Entry 3ITH (X-ray diffraction, 2.80 A resolution); this record covers chains A and B.

# Chain A
Name: Reverse transcriptase/ribonuclease H
Organism: Human immunodeficiency virus
Notes: EC 2.7.7.49, 2.7.7.7, 3.1.26.4
UniProtKB: P03366 (POL_HV1B1); residues 1-560 here correspond to UniProt positions 600-1159 (UniProt number = residue number + 599)
Chain sequence (560 residues; row label = number of the first residue in the row):
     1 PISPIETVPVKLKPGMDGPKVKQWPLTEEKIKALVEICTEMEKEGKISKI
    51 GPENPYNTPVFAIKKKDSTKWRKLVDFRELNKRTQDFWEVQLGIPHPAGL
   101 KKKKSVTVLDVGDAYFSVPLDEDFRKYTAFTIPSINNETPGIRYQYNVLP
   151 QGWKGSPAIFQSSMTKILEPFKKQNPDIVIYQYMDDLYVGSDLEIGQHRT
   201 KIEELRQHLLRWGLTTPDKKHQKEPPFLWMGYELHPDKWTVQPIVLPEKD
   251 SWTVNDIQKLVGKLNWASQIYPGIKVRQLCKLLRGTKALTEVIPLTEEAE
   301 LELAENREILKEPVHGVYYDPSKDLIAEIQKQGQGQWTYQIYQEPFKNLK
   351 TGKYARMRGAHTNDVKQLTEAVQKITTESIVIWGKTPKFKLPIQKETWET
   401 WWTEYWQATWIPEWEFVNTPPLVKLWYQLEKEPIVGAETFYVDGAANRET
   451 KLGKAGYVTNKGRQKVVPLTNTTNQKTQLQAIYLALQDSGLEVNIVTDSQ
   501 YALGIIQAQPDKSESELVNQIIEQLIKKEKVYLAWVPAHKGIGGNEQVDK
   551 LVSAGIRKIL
Disordered / not traced: 557-560
Small-molecule neighbours: EDM (6-ethenyl-N,N-dimethyl-2-(methylsulfonyl)pyrimidin-4-amine): Tyr-183, Met-184, Met-230, Gly-231, Gln-242, Ile-244, Lys-259, Gly-262, Lys-263, Trp-266
Curated features (UniProtKB/Swiss-Prot):
  - region: Phe-227 to His-235 (RT 'primer grip')
  - motif: Trp-398 to Trp-414 (Tryptophan repeat motif)
  - binding site (Mg(2+)): Asp-110, Asp-185, Asp-186, Asp-443, Asp-498, Asp-549
  - site: Trp-401 (Essential for RT p66/p51 heterodimerization), Trp-414 (Essential for RT p66/p51 heterodimerization), Phe-440, Tyr-441 (Cleavage), Leu-560 (Cleavage)

# Chain B
Name: p51 RT
Organism: Human immunodeficiency virus
UniProtKB: P03366 (POL_HV1B1); residues 1-427 here correspond to UniProt positions 600-1026 (UniProt number = residue number + 599)
Chain sequence (427 residues; each row starts with the number of its first residue):
     1 PISPIETVPVKLKPGMDGPKVKQWPLTEEKIKALVEICTEMEKEGKISKI
    51 GPENPYNTPVFAIKKKDSTKWRKLVDFRELNKRTQDFWEVQLGIPHPAGL
   101 KKKKSVTVLDVGDAYFSVPLDEDFRKYTAFTIPSINNETPGIRYQYNVLP
   151 QGWKGSPAIFQSSMTKILEPFKKQNPDIVIYQYMDDLYVGSDLEIGQHRT
   201 KIEELRQHLLRWGLTTPDKKHQKEPPFLWMGYELHPDKWTVQPIVLPEKD
   251 SWTVNDIQKLVGKLNWASQIYPGIKVRQLCKLLRGTKALTEVIPLTEEAE
   301 LELAENREILKEPVHGVYYDPSKDLIAEIQKQGQGQWTYQIYQEPFKNLK
   351 TGKYARMRGAHTNDVKQLTEAVQKITTESIVIWGKTPKFKLPIQKETWET
   401 WWTEYWQATWIPEWEFVNTPPLVKLWY
Disordered / not traced: 219-230
Curated features (UniProtKB/Swiss-Prot):
  - region: Phe-227 to His-235 (RT 'primer grip')
  - motif: Trp-398 to Trp-414 (Tryptophan repeat motif)
  - binding site (Mg(2+)): Asp-110, Asp-185, Asp-186
  - site (Essential for RT p66/p51 heterodimerization): Trp-401, Trp-414

# How chain A and chain B interact
Pairs across the interface (111):
  Val-8(A) / Glu-53(B)
  Pro-9(A) / Glu-53(B)
  Lys-11(A) / Glu-53(B)
  Gln-85(A) / Glu-53(B)  hydrogen bond (side chain-backbone)
  Asp-86(A) / Lys-20(B)  salt bridge
  Asp-86(A) / Pro-55(B)
  Phe-87(A) / Pro-52(B)
  Trp-88(A) / Lys-20(B)
  Trp-88(A) / Val-21(B)
  Trp-88(A) / Pro-52(B)  hydrogen bond (backbone-backbone)
  Trp-88(A) / Asn-54(B)
  Trp-88(A) / Pro-55(B)
  Trp-88(A) / Asn-57(B)
  Trp-88(A) / Thr-131(B)
  Trp-88(A) / Arg-143(B)
  Val-90(A) / Thr-131(B)
  Val-90(A) / Gly-141(B)  hydrogen bond (backbone-backbone)
  Val-90(A) / Arg-143(B)
  Gln-91(A) / Ser-134(B)  hydrogen bond
  Gln-91(A) / Asn-137(B)
  Gln-91(A) / Thr-139(B)
  Gln-91(A) / Pro-140(B)
  Gln-91(A) / Gly-141(B)
  Leu-92(A) / Gln-23(B)
  Leu-92(A) / Pro-25(B)  hydrophobic
  Leu-92(A) / Asn-137(B)  hydrogen bond (backbone-side chain)
  Gly-93(A) / Asn-137(B)  hydrogen bond (backbone-side chain)
  Ile-94(A) / Asn-137(B)
  Pro-95(A) / Asn-136(B)
  Pro-95(A) / Asn-137(B)
  His-96(A) / Asn-136(B)  hydrogen bond (backbone-side chain)
  Ala-158(A) / Pro-52(B)
  Gln-161(A) / Pro-140(B)
  Ser-162(A) / Pro-52(B)
  Thr-165(A) / Pro-140(B)
  Glu-169(A) / Lys-49(B)  salt bridge
  Lys-172(A) / Thr-139(B)
  Tyr-181(A) / Glu-138(B)  hydrogen bond
  Arg-358(A) / Gln-394(B)  hydrogen bond
  Arg-358(A) / Glu-396(B)  salt bridge
  Gln-373(A) / Glu-396(B)
  Gln-373(A) / Thr-397(B)  hydrogen bond
  Thr-376(A) / Thr-400(B)
  Ile-380(A) / Leu-26(B)
  Ile-380(A) / Thr-27(B)
  Val-381(A) / Pro-25(B)  hydrophobic
  Val-381(A) / Ile-135(B)
  Val-381(A) / Asn-136(B)  hydrogen bond (backbone-backbone)
  Ile-382(A) / Ile-135(B)
  Ile-382(A) / Asn-136(B)
  Trp-383(A) / Ile-135(B)
  Gly-384(A) / Thr-27(B)
  Gly-384(A) / Glu-28(B)  hydrogen bond (backbone-backbone)
  Gly-384(A) / Ile-135(B)
  Trp-402(A) / Lys-331(B)
  Trp-402(A) / Thr-362(B)
  Trp-402(A) / Asp-364(B)
  Tyr-405(A) / Lys-331(B)
  Trp-406(A) / Lys-331(B)
  Trp-406(A) / Asn-418(B)
  Trp-406(A) / Thr-419(B)
  Gln-407(A) / Lys-331(B)
  Gln-407(A) / Pro-392(B)
  Gln-407(A) / Ile-393(B)
  Gln-407(A) / Gln-394(B)  hydrogen bond
  Gln-407(A) / Val-417(B)
  Gln-407(A) / Asn-418(B)  hydrogen bond
  Ala-408(A) / Asp-364(B)
  Ala-408(A) / Pro-392(B)  hydrogen bond (backbone-backbone)
  Ala-408(A) / Ile-393(B)
  Thr-409(A) / Asp-364(B)  hydrogen bond (backbone-side chain)
  Trp-410(A) / Asn-363(B)
  Trp-410(A) / Val-365(B)  hydrophobic
  Trp-410(A) / Trp-401(B)
  Trp-410(A) / Tyr-405(B)
  Pro-412(A) / Trp-401(B)  hydrophobic
  Pro-433(A) / Asn-255(B)
  Pro-433(A) / Leu-289(B)  hydrophobic
  Ile-434(A) / Thr-290(B)  hydrogen bond (backbone-side chain)
  Val-435(A) / Thr-290(B)
  Thr-439(A) / Lys-287(B)
  Thr-439(A) / Ala-288(B)
  Thr-439(A) / Leu-289(B)  hydrogen bond (side chain-backbone)
  Tyr-441(A) / Gln-258(B)
  Tyr-441(A) / Lys-287(B)  hydrogen bond (side chain-backbone)
  Val-458(A) / Thr-286(B)
  Thr-459(A) / Thr-286(B)
  Asn-460(A) / Thr-286(B)
  Asn-460(A) / Lys-287(B)
  Asn-460(A) / Ala-288(B)
  Asn-494(A) / Leu-289(B)
  Val-496(A) / Leu-289(B)  hydrophobic
  Leu-503(A) / Pro-421(B)  hydrophobic
  Tyr-532(A) / Asn-255(B)  hydrogen bond
  Tyr-532(A) / Lys-259(B)
  Tyr-532(A) / Leu-289(B)  hydrophobic
  Ala-534(A) / Lys-259(B)
  Trp-535(A) / Lys-259(B)
  Val-536(A) / Gln-258(B)
  Pro-537(A) / Gly-262(B)
  Pro-537(A) / Asn-265(B)
  Lys-540(A) / Asn-265(B)
  Lys-540(A) / Cys-280(B)  hydrogen bond (backbone-side chain)
  Ile-542(A) / Val-261(B)  hydrophobic
  Ile-542(A) / Cys-280(B)  hydrophobic
  Gly-543(A) / Leu-283(B)  hydrogen bond (backbone-backbone)
  Gly-543(A) / Gly-285(B)
  Gly-544(A) / Gly-285(B)  hydrogen bond (backbone-backbone)
  Gly-544(A) / Thr-286(B)
  Gln-547(A) / Gly-285(B)
  Gln-547(A) / Thr-286(B)  hydrogen bond
Interface residues without a listed pair, chain A (65 interface residues in all): Gly-99, Gln-182, Arg-356, Thr-377, Thr-386, Gly-436, Gly-541
Interface residues without a listed pair, chain B (61 interface residues in all): Lys-22, Trp-24, Pro-133, Val-254, Val-276, Arg-284, Trp-337

# Summary
Chain A and chain B form an interface of 65 and 61 residues respectively; the contacts include 24 hydrogen
bonds and 3 salt bridges. Among the polar pairs are Asp-86(A)/Lys-20(B), Glu-169(A)/Lys-49(B) and
Arg-358(A)/Glu-396(B). Bound to chain A: compound EDM.
Here chain A is Reverse transcriptase/ribonuclease H and chain B is p51 RT, both from Human immunodeficiency
virus. Entry 3ITH (Crystal structure of the HIV-1 reverse transcriptase bound to a 6-vinylpyrimidine
inhibitor) was determined by X-ray diffraction (same publication as 3ISN).
